PDB entry 3J4A | electron microscopy, 12.00 A resolution (very low resolution: no residue pairs are listed; an interface is given only as per-side residue counts) | chains A and L of the 12 polymer chains in the assembly

[Chain A (and L)]
Name: Head-to-tail joining protein
Source organism: Enterobacteria phage T7
Notes: chain L of this document is another copy of the same molecule, construct and numbering; everything in this record applies to it too
UniProtKB: P03728 (VHTJ_BPT7); residue numbers follow UniProt; this construct covers 1-497
Sequence (497 residues; row label = number of the first residue in the row):
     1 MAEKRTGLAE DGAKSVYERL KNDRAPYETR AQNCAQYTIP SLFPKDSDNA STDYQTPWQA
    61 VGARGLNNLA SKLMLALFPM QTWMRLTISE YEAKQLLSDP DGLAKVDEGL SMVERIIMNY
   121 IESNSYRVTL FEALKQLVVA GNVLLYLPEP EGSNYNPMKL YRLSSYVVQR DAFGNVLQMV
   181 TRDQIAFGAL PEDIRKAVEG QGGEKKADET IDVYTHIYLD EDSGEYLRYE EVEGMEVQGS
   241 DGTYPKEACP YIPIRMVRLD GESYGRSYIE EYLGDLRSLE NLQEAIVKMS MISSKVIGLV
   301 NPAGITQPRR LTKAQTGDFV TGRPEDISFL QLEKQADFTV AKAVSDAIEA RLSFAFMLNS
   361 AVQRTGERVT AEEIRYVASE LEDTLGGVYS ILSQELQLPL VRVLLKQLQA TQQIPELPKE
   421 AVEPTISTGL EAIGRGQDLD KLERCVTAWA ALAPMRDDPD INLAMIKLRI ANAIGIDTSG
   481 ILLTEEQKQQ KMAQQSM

[How chain A and chain L interact]
At this resolution (12 A) residue pairs are not listed: 28 residues of chain A and 25 of chain L lie at the interface.

[Summary]
Chain A and chain L form an interface of 28 and 25 residues respectively.
Chain A and chain L are both Head-to-tail joining protein (Enterobacteria phage T7); the structure, Structure
of gp8 connector protein, was determined by electron microscopy together with 3J4B from the same study.
